Entry 7PAH (electron microscopy, 9.50 A resolution (very low resolution: no residue pairs are listed; an interface is given only as per-side residue counts)); this record covers chains l and 3 of the 54 polymer chains in the assembly.

[Chain l]
Molecule: 50S ribosomal protein L16
From: Mycoplasma pneumoniae M129
UniProt: P41204 (RL16_MYCPN); residues 1-139 here = UniProt positions 1-139
Chain sequence (139 residues; row label = number of the first residue in the row):
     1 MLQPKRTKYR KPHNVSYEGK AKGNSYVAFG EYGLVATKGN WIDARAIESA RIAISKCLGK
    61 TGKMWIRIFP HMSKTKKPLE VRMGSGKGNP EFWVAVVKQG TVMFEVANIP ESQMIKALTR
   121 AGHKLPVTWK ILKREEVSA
Unresolved in the structure: 137-139

[Chain 3]
Molecule: 23S ribosomal RNA
From: Mycoplasma pneumoniae M129
Sequence (2907 nucleotides; row label = number of the first residue in the row):
     1 UACAAUAAGU UACUAAGGGC UUAUGGUGGA UGCCUUGGCA CUAAUAGGCG AUGAAGGACG
    61 UGUUAACCUG CGAUAAGCUU CGGGUAGGUG GUAAGAACCU CAGAUCCGGA GAUUUCCGAA
   121 UGGAGCAAUC CGGUAGUUGG AAACAGCUAU CAUUAAUUGA UGAAUAAAUA GUCAAUUAAA
   181 GCAAUACGUG GUGAAGUGAA ACAUCUCAGU AGCCACAGGA AAAGAAAACG AAUGUGAUUC
   241 CGUGUGUAGU GGCGAGCGAA AGCGGAACAG GCCAAACUUA UCAUUAGAUA GGGGUUGUAG
   301 GGCUUGCAAU GUGGACUUGA AAACGAUAGA AGAAGCUGUU GGAAAGCAGC GCGCAAAAGG
   361 GUGAUAGCCC CGUAUUUGAA AUUGUUUUCA UACCUAGCGA GAUCCCUGAG UAGCUCGGAA
   421 AACGUUAUUU UGAGUGAAUC UGCCCAGACC AUUGGGUAAG CCUAAAUACU AAUUAGUGAC
   481 CGAUAGCGAA ACAGUACCGU GAGGGAAAGG UGAAAAGAAC CCAGAGAUGG GAGUGAAAUA
   541 GAUUCUGAAA CCAUAUGCCU ACAACGUGUC AGAGCACAUU AAUGUGUGAU GGCGUGCGUU
   601 UUGAAGUAUG AGCCGGCGAG UUAUGAUAGC AAGCGUUAGU UAACCAGGAG AUGGGGAGCU
   661 GUAGCGAAAG CGAGUUUUAA AAGAGCGUUU GUUUGUUAUU AUAGACCCGA AACGGGUUGA
   721 GCUAGUCAUG AGCAGGUUGA AGGUUGAGUA ACAUCAACUG GAGGACCGAA CCGACUCUCG
   781 UUGAAACGAU AGCGGAUGAC UUGUGAUUAG GGGUGAAAUU CCAAUCGAAA UCCGUGAUAG
   841 CUGGUUCUCG UCGAAAUAGC UUUAAGGCUA GCGUGAGAUC ACAAAUAAGU GGAGGUAAAG
   901 CUACUGAAUG UAUGAUGGCG CCACCUAGGC GUACUGAAUA CAAUUAAACU CUGAAUGCCA
   961 UUUAUUUUAU UCUCGCAGUC AGACAGUGGG GGAUAAGCUU CAUUGUCAAG AGGGGAAGAG
  1021 CCCAGAUCAU UAAAUAAGGU CCCCAAAAUA UACUAAGUGG AAAAGGAUGU GAAAGUGCUA
  1081 AAACAGCAAG GAUGUUGGCU UAGAAGCAGC CAUCGUUUAA AGAGUGCGUA ACAGCUCACU
  1141 UGUCGAGUGU UUUUGCGCCG AAGAUGUAAC GGGGCUAAGU AUAUUACCGA AUUUAUGGAU
  1201 AAGAUUUAUA UCUUGUGGUA GACGAGCGUU GUAUUGGAGU UGAAGUCAAA GCGUGAGCAU
  1261 UGGUGGAUCC AAUACAAGUG AGAAUGCCGG CAUGAGUAAC GCUUGGGAGU GAGAAUCUCC
  1321 CAAACCGAUU GACUAAGGUU UCCUGGACCA GGGUCGUCCU UCCAGGGUUA GUCUGGACCU
  1381 AAGCUGAGGC UGAAAAGCGU AGGCGAUGGA CAACAGGUUA AUAUUCCUGU ACUUACAGUU
  1441 AGACUGAUGG AGUGACAAAG AAGGUUUUCC ACCCCCAUAA UUGGAUUUGG GGAUAAAUCA
  1501 UAAGGUGGUA CAAUAGGCAA AUCCGUUGUG CAUAACAUUG AGUGAUGAUG UCGAGUGAAU
  1561 GAGUGAUCAA GUAGCGAAGG UGGUAUUAAU CAUGCUUUCA AGAAAAGCUU CUAGGGUUAA
  1621 UCUAGCUGUA ACCAGUACCG AGAACGAACA CACGUAGUCA AGGAGAGGAU CCUAAGGUUA
  1681 GCGAGUGAAC UAUAGCCAAG GAACUCUGCA AAUUAACCCC GUAAGUUAGC GAGAAGGGGU
  1741 GCUUAUGUAA AAGUAAGCCG CAGUGAAGAA CGAGGGGGGA CUGUUUAACU AAAACACAAC
  1801 UCUAUGCCAA ACCGUAAGGU GAUGUAUAUG GGGUGACACC UGCCCAGUGC UGGAAGGUUA
  1861 AAGAAGGAGG UUAGCGCAAG CGAAGCUUUU AACUGAAGCC CCAGUGAACG GCGGCCGUAA
  1921 CUAUAACGGU CCUAAGGUAG CGAAAUUCCU AGUCGGGUAA AUUCCGUCCC GCUUGAAUGG
  1981 UGUAACCAUC UCUUGACUGU CUCGGCUAUA GACUCGGUGA AAUCCAGGUA CGGGUGAAGA
  2041 CACCCGUUAG GCGCAACGGG ACGGAAAGAC CCCGUGAAGC UUUACUGUAG CUUAAUAUUG
  2101 AUCAGGACAU UAUCAUGUAG AGAAUAGGUA GGAGCAAUCG AUGCAAGUUC GCUAGGACUU
  2161 GUUGAUGCGA AAGGUGGAAU ACUACCCUUG GUUGUGUGCU GUUCUAAUUG GUAACUGUUA
  2221 UCCAGUUUCA AGACAGUGUU AGGUGGGCAG UUUGACUGGG GCGGUCGCCU CCUAAAAGGU
  2281 AACGGAGGCG UACAAAGGUA CCUUCAGUAC GGUUGGAAAU CGUAUGUAGA GUGUAAUGGU
  2341 GUAAGGGUGC UUGACUGUGA GACAUACAGG UCGAACAGGU GAGAAAUCAG GUCAUAGUGA
  2401 UCCGGUGGUC CAGUAUGGAA UGGCCAUCGC UCAACGGAUA AAAGCUACUC CGGGGAUAAC
  2461 AGGCUGAUAC UGCCCAAGAG UUCAUAUCGA CGGCAGUGUU UGGCACCUCG AUGUCGACUC
  2521 AUCUCAUCCU CGAGCUGAAG CAGGUUCGAA GGGUUCGGCU GUUCGCCGAU UAAAGAGAUA
  2581 CGUGAGUUGG GUUCAAACCG UCGUGAGACA GGUUGGUCCC UAUCUAUUGU GCCCGUAGGA
  2641 AGAUUGAAGA GUGUUGCUUC UAGUACGAGA GGACCGAAGC GAGGACACCU CUUAUGCUCC
  2701 AGUUGUAGCG CCAGCUGCAC CGCUGGGUAG UAACGUGUCU AUUAGAUAAA CGCUGAAAGC
  2761 AUCUAAGUGU GAAACUAUCU CAAAGAUUAA UCUUCCCAUU UCGCAAGAAA GUAAGAGCCG
  2821 UCAAAGACGA UGACGUUGAU AGGUUACAGG UGUAAGCAUA GUGAUAUGUU GAGCUGAGUA
  2881 AUACUAAUUG CUCGAGGACU UAUUGGA
Unresolved in the structure: 1-7, 923-927, 1560-1569, 2901-2907

[How chain l and chain 3 interact]
At this resolution (10 A) residue pairs are not listed: 56 residues of chain l and 52 of chain 3 lie at the interface.

[Summary]
The interface between chain l and chain 3 involves 56 residues on one side and 52 on the other.
Here chain l is 50S ribosomal protein L16 and chain 3 is 23S ribosomal RNA, both from Mycoplasma pneumoniae
M129. Entry 7PAH (70S ribosome with P- and E-site tRNAs in Mycoplasma pneumoniae cells) was determined by
electron microscopy together with 7OOC, 7OOD, 7P6Z, 7PAI, 7PAJ, 7PAK and 23 further entries from the same
study.
